Entry 6YL1 (X-ray diffraction, 1.66 A resolution); this record covers chain A.

[Chain A]
Protein: Cyclin-dependent kinase 2
Source organism: Homo sapiens
Notes: EC 2.7.11.22
Reference sequence: P24941 (CDK2_HUMAN); numbering as in UniProt (aligned over 1-298)
Amino-acid sequence (303 residues; each row starts with the number of its first residue; numbers below 1 keep their minus sign (Gly-4 is residue -4)):
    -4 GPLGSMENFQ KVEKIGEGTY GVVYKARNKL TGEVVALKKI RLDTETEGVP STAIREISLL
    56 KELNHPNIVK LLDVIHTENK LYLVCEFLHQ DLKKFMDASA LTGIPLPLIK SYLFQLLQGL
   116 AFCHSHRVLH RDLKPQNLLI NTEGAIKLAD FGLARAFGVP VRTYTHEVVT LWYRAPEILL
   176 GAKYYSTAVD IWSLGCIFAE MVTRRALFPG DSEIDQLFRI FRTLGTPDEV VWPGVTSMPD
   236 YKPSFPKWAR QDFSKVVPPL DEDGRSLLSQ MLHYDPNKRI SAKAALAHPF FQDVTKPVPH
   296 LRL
Not modelled in the structure: 38-45, 154-161
Sequence notes: expression tag (-4 to 0); engineered mutation Cys80 (Phe in P24941), Ala177 (Cys in P24941)
Glycans and other covalent adducts: compound OWN linked to Cys80
Ligand contacts: OWN (methyl 4-(cyclopropylmethyl)-1-prop-2-enoyl-2,3-dihydroquinoxaline-6-carboxylate): Ile10, Gly11, Glu12, Gly13, Val18, Ala31, Lys33, Val64, Leu78, Val79, Glu81, Phe82, Leu83, Gln131, Asn132, Leu134, Ala144, Asp145
UniProt features mapped onto this chain:
  - active site: Asp127 (Proton acceptor)
  - binding site (ATP): Ile10 to Val18, Lys33, Glu81 to Leu83, Asp86, Lys129 to Asn132, Asp145
  - binding site (Mg(2+)): Asn132, Asp145
  - site (CDK7 binding): Lys9, Lys88, Lys89, Leu166
  - modified residue: Met1 (N-acetylmethionine), Lys6 (N6-acetyllysine), Thr14 (Phosphothreonine), Tyr15 (Phosphotyrosine), Tyr19 (Phosphotyrosine), Thr160 (Phosphothreonine)
From the paper describing this entry:
  - binding site for OWN: Val18, Leu83

[Overview]
Covalently linked compound OWN: at Cys80. Curated annotation (UniProt) lists active-site residue Asp127, 19
ATP-binding residues and Mg2+-binding residues Asn132 and Asp145. The paper reports a binding site for OWN at
Val18 and Leu83.
Chain A is Cyclin-dependent kinase 2 (Homo sapiens); the structure, Cdk2(F80C) with Covalent Adduct TK37 at
F80C, was determined by X-ray diffraction (same publication as 6YL6 and 6YLK).
